Entry 7PY7 (electron microscopy, 4.10 A resolution (low resolution: residue-level contacts below are approximate; hydrogen-bond / salt-bridge calls are withheld)); this record covers chains R and D of the 10 polymer chains in the assembly.

== Chain R ==
Molecule: 14-nt RNA strand
Sequence (14 nucleotides; numbered 1 to 14; the number before each row is that of its first residue):
     1 GAGUCCGCGGCGCG
Disordered / not traced: 1-3
Metal / ion sites: Mg2+: G14 (shared with Asp460(D), Asp462(D) of chain D)

== Chain D ==
Protein: DNA-directed RNA polymerase subunit beta'
Organism: Escherichia coli
Notes: EC 2.7.7.6
UniProtKB: P0A8T8 (RPOC_ECO57); numbering as in UniProt (aligned over 1-1407)
Chain sequence (1407 residues; each row starts with the number of its first residue):
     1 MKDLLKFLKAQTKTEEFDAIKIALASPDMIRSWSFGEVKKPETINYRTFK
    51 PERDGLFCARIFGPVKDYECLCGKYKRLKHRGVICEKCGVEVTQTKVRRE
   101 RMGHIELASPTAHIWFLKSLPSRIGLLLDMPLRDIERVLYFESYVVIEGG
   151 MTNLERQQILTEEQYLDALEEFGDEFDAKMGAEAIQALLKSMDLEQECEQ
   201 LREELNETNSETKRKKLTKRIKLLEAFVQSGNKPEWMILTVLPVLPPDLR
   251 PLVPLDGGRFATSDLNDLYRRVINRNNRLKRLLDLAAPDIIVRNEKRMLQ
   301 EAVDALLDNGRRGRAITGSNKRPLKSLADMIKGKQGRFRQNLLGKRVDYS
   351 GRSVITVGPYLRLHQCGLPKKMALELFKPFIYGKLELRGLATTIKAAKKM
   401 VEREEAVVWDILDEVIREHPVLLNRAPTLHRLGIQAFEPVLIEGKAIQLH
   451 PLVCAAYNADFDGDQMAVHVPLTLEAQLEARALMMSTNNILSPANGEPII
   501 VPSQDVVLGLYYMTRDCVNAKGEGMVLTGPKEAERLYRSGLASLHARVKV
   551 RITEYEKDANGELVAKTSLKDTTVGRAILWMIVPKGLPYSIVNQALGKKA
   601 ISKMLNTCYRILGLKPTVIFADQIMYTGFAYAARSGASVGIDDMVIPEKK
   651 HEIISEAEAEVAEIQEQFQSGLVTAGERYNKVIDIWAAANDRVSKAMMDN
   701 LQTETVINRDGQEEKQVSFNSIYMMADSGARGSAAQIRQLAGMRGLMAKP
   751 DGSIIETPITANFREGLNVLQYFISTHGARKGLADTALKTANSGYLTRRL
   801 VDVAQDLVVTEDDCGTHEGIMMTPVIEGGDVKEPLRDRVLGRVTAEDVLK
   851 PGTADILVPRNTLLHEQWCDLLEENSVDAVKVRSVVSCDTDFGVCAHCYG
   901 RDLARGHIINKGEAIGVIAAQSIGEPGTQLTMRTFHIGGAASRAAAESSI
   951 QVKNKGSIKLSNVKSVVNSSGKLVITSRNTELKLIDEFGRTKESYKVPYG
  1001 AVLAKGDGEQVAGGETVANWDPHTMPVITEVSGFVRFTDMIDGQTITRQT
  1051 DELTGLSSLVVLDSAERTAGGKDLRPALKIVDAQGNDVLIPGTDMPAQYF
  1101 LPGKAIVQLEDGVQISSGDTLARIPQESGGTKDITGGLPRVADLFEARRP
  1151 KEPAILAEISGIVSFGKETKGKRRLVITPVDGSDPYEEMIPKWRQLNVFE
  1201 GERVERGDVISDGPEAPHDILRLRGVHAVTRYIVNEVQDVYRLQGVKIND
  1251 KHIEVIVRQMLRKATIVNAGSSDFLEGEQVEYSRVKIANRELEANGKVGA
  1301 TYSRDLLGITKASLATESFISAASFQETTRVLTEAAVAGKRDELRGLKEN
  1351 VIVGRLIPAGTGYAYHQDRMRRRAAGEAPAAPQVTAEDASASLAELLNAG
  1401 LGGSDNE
Disordered / not traced: 1-15, 934-947, 1127-1135, 1374-1407
Metal / ion sites: Zn2+ site 1: Cys72, Cys88; Mg2+: Asp460, Asp462 (shared with G14(R) of chain R); Zn2+ site 2: Cys814, Cys888, Cys895, Cys898
UniProt features mapped onto this chain:
  - binding site (Zn(2+)): Cys70, Cys72, Cys85, Cys88, Cys814, Cys888, Cys895, Cys898
  - binding site (Mg(2+)): Asp460, Asp462, Asp464
  - modified residue: Lys972 (N6-acetyllysine)

== How chain R and chain D interact ==
Residue-residue contacts (9):
  U4(R) - Pro254(D)
  U4(R) - Leu255(D)
  U4(R) - Asp256(D)
  C5(R) - Val253(D)
  G7(R) - Lys325(D)
  C8(R) - Arg322(D)
  G14(R) - Asp460(D)
  G14(R) - Asp462(D)
  G14(R) - Asp464(D)
Also at the interface, not in a pair above, chain R (6 interface residues in all): G9
Also at the interface, not in a pair above, chain D (11 interface residues in all): Arg425, Pro427

== In short ==
6 residues of chain R and 11 residues of chain D are in contact. The Mg2+ site is built by Asp460(D),
Asp462(D) and G14(R). Curated annotation (UniProt) lists 8 Zn2+-binding residues and 3 Mg2+-binding residues
on chain D.
Chain R is a 14-nt RNA strand and chain D is DNA-directed RNA polymerase subunit beta' (Escherichia coli); the
structure, CryoEM structure of E.coli RNA polymerase elongation complex bound to NusA and NusG (NusA and NusG
..., was determined by electron microscopy together with 7PY0, 7PY1, 7PY3, 7PY5, 7PY6, 7PY8 and 4 further
entries from the same study.
